3RNE - chains A and B of the 3 polymer chains in the assembly; structure by X-ray diffraction, 2.50 A resolution.

== Chain A ==
Name: Toluene o-xylene monooxygenase component
Source organism: Pseudomonas sp. OX1
Notes: EC 1.14.-.-
Reference sequence: Q6IV66 (Q6IV66_9PSED); numbering as in UniProt (aligned over 1-498)
Chain sequence (498 residues; each row starts with the number of its first residue):
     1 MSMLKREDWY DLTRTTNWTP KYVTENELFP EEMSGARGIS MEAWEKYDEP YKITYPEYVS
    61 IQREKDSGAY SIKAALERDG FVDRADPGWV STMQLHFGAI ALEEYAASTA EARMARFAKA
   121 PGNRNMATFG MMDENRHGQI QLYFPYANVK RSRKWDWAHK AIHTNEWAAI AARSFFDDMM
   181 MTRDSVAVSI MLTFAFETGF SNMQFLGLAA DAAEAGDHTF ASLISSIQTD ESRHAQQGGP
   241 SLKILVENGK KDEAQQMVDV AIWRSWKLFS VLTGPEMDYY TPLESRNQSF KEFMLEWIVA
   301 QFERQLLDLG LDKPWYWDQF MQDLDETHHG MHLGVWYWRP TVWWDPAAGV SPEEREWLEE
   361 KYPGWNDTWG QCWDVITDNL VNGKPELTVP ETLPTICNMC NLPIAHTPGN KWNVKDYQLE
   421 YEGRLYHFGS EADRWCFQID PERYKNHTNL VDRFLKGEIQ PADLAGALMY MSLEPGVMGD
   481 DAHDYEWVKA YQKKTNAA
Unresolved in the structure: 1, 493-498
Differences from the reference sequence: engineered mutation Ser-201 (Thr in Q6IV66), Glu-276 (Ile in Q6IV66), Lys-445 (Glu in Q6IV66)
Bound ions: Fe ion site 1: Glu-104, Glu-134, His-137 (together with hydroxide ion); Fe ion site 2: Glu-134, Glu-197, Glu-231, His-234 (together with hydroxide ion)
Residues lining bound ligands:
  - hydroxide ion (OH), molecule 1: Glu-104, Glu-134, Glu-197, Glu-231, His-234
  - hydroxide ion (OH), molecule 2: Glu-104, Glu-134, His-137, Glu-197, Glu-231, His-234

== Chain B ==
Name: Toluene o-xylene monooxygenase component
Source organism: Pseudomonas sp. OX1
Notes: EC 1.14.-.-
Reference sequence: Q6IV62 (Q6IV62_9PSED); residue numbers follow UniProt; this construct covers 1-330
Chain sequence (330 residues; numbered 1 to 330; the number before each row is that of its first residue):
     1 MSEQQPEALK PLKTWSHLAG NRRRPSEYEV VSTNLHYFTD NPERPWELDS NLPMQTWYKK
    61 YCFDSPLKHD DWNAFRDPDQ LVYRTYNLLQ DGQESYVQGL FDQLNDRGHD QMLTREWVET
   121 LARFYTPARY LFHALQMGSV YIHQIAPAST ITNCATYETA DHLRWLTHTA YRTRELANCY
   181 PDVGFGKRER DVWENDPAWQ GFRELIEKAL IAWDWGEAFT AINLVTKPAV EEALLQQLGS
   241 LAQSEGDTLL GLLAQAQKRD AERHRRWSSA LVKMALEKEG NREVLQKWVA KWEPLADKAI
   301 EAYCSALPDG ENAIVEAKSA SRYVRQMMGL
Unresolved in the structure: 1-7, 330

== Interface between chain A and chain B ==
Contacting residue pairs (190):
  Ser-2(A) with Phe-101(B); Asp-102(B), hydrogen bond (backbone-backbone); Asn-105(B), hydrogen bond (backbone-side chain); Asp-106(B), hydrogen bond (backbone-side chain)
  Met-3(A) with Gln-98(B); Asp-102(B); Tyr-171(B)
  Leu-4(A) with Tyr-171(B), hydrogen bond (backbone-side chain); Arg-174(B); Glu-175(B); Asn-178(B)
  Asp-8(A) with Arg-174(B), hydrogen bond (backbone-side chain)
  Trp-9(A) with Thr-167(B); Tyr-171(B); Arg-174(B)
  Leu-12(A) with Arg-129(B); Ala-170(B); Arg-174(B); Gly-186(B)
  Thr-13(A) with Leu-166(B); Ala-170(B)
  Thr-15(A) with Arg-129(B), hydrogen bond (backbone-side chain); Tyr-130(B), hydrogen bond (backbone-side chain)
  Thr-16(A) with Tyr-130(B); His-133(B)
  Asn-17(A) with Tyr-130(B); Arg-190(B), hydrogen bond (backbone-side chain)
  Trp-18(A) with Ala-134(B), hydrophobic; Arg-190(B); Trp-193(B); Glu-194(B); Arg-203(B); Glu-207(B), hydrogen bond
  Thr-19(A) with Arg-190(B), hydrogen bond; Glu-194(B), hydrogen bond (backbone-side chain); Arg-203(B), hydrogen bond (backbone-side chain)
  Pro-20(A) with Arg-203(B); Glu-207(B)
  Lys-21(A) with Arg-203(B); Glu-207(B), hydrogen bond (backbone-side chain)
  Tyr-22(A) with Gln-200(B), hydrogen bond; Arg-203(B); Glu-204(B); Glu-207(B), hydrogen bond (backbone-side chain); Lys-208(B)
  Val-23(A) with Glu-207(B); Lys-208(B); Ile-211(B), hydrophobic
  Glu-27(A) with Ile-211(B); Trp-213(B)
  Leu-28(A) with Leu-210(B), hydrophobic; Ile-211(B), hydrophobic
  Phe-29(A) with Met-137(B), hydrophobic
  Pro-30(A) with Trp-213(B), hydrophobic
  Glu-32(A) with Pro-53(B); Trp-57(B)
  Met-33(A) with Met-54(B), hydrophobic; Trp-57(B)
  Tyr-55(A) with Tyr-86(B), hydrogen bond; Gln-90(B), hydrogen bond; Glu-94(B); Ala-160(B); Asp-161(B); Arg-164(B)
  Pro-56(A) with Glu-94(B); Gln-98(B)
  Tyr-58(A) with Tyr-83(B), hydrogen bond
  Val-59(A) with Asn-87(B)
  Ser-60(A) with Asp-91(B)
  Gln-62(A) with Tyr-83(B), hydrogen bond
  Arg-63(A) with Leu-88(B); Asp-91(B), salt bridge
  Asp-66(A) with Tyr-83(B); Arg-84(B)
  Leu-102(A) with Leu-35(B)
  Glu-103(A) with Tyr-37(B), hydrogen bond
  Tyr-105(A) with Leu-35(B), hydrophobic; His-36(B); Ser-149(B), hydrogen bond (side chain-backbone); Thr-152(B); Asn-153(B), hydrogen bond
  Ala-106(A) with Tyr-37(B), hydrophobic
  Ser-108(A) with His-143(B), hydrogen bond
  Thr-109(A) with Tyr-58(B); His-143(B), hydrogen bond; Gln-144(B)
  Ala-112(A) with Val-140(B), hydrophobic; His-143(B); Gln-144(B)
  Arg-113(A) with Met-54(B); Tyr-58(B), hydrogen bond; Gln-144(B)
  Ala-115(A) with Val-140(B), hydrophobic
  Arg-116(A) with Met-137(B); Val-140(B); Gln-144(B); Leu-210(B), hydrogen bond (side chain-backbone); Trp-213(B)
  Phe-117(A) with Tyr-141(B), hydrophobic; Gln-144(B); Trp-213(B), hydrophobic
  Arg-124(A) with His-133(B), hydrogen bond
  Asn-125(A) with His-133(B); Gln-136(B), hydrogen bond; Leu-163(B)
  Thr-128(A) with Gln-136(B), hydrogen bond; Thr-159(B); Leu-163(B)
  Phe-129(A) with Leu-163(B), hydrophobic
  Met-131(A) with Val-140(B), hydrophobic; His-143(B); Thr-156(B); Thr-159(B)
  Met-132(A) with Tyr-83(B); Tyr-86(B), hydrophobic; Thr-156(B); Tyr-157(B), hydrophobic
  Asn-135(A) with Tyr-83(B); Asn-153(B); Tyr-157(B), hydrogen bond
  Arg-136(A) with Tyr-83(B)
  Gln-139(A) with Val-31(B); Val-82(B); Tyr-83(B); Asn-153(B); Tyr-157(B), hydrogen bond
  Leu-142(A) with Trp-15(B); Val-31(B); Leu-35(B), hydrophobic
  Tyr-143(A) with Glu-27(B); Val-31(B), hydrophobic
  Tyr-146(A) with Thr-14(B), hydrogen bond; Trp-15(B); Val-30(B)
  Val-149(A) with Pro-11(B); Leu-12(B), hydrogen bond (backbone-backbone); Lys-13(B); Trp-15(B), hydrophobic
  Lys-150(A) with Pro-11(B); Leu-12(B)
  Arg-151(A) with Pro-11(B)
  Ser-152(A) with Pro-11(B)
  Arg-153(A) with Leu-9(B); Lys-10(B), hydrogen bond (side chain-backbone); Leu-12(B)
  Trp-155(A) with Trp-15(B)
  Asp-156(A) with Trp-15(B); Ser-16(B), hydrogen bond (side chain-backbone)
  Ala-158(A) with Trp-15(B), hydrophobic
  His-159(A) with Trp-15(B); His-17(B), hydrogen bond; Thr-33(B), hydrogen bond (side chain-backbone); Asn-34(B); Leu-35(B)
  Ile-162(A) with Tyr-37(B), hydrophobic
  His-163(A) with Asn-34(B), hydrogen bond (side chain-backbone); His-36(B); Asp-40(B), salt bridge
  Ile-170(A) with Glu-47(B)
  Arg-173(A) with Tyr-37(B); Glu-47(B), salt bridge
  Ser-174(A) with Glu-47(B)
  Asp-177(A) with Tyr-37(B), hydrogen bond; Trp-46(B); Glu-47(B), hydrogen bond (side chain-backbone)
  Asp-178(A) with Leu-48(B)
  Met-181(A) with Trp-46(B), hydrophobic; Met-54(B)
  Thr-182(A) with Trp-46(B); Leu-48(B); Met-54(B)
  Arg-183(A) with Met-54(B)
  Glu-442(A) with Asp-49(B)
  Arg-443(A) with Leu-48(B); Asp-49(B), hydrogen bond (backbone-backbone); Leu-52(B)
  Tyr-444(A) with Leu-48(B), hydrophobic; Asp-49(B)
  Lys-445(A) with Asp-49(B)
  Asn-446(A) with Arg-44(B), hydrogen bond; Asp-49(B), hydrogen bond (backbone-side chain); Ser-50(B), hydrogen bond (side chain-backbone); Asn-51(B), hydrogen bond
  His-447(A) with Arg-44(B); Glu-47(B), salt bridge; Leu-48(B)
  Arg-453(A) with Glu-47(B), salt bridge
  Glu-474(A) with Leu-9(B)
  Pro-475(A) with Ala-8(B); Leu-9(B), hydrogen bond (backbone-backbone)
Interface residues without a listed pair, chain A (88 interface residues in all): Glu-45, Tyr-70, Asp-133, Pro-145, Phe-176, Gly-476, Val-477
Interface residues without a listed pair, chain B (87 interface residues in all): Pro-25, Ser-32, Thr-173

== In short ==
88 residues of chain A and 87 residues of chain B are in contact, with 46 hydrogen bonds and 5 salt bridges.
Among the polar pairs are Arg-63(A)/Asp-91(B), His-163(A)/Asp-40(B) and Arg-173(A)/Glu-47(B). Bound to chain
A: hydroxide ion.
Chain A is Toluene o-xylene monooxygenase component and chain B is Toluene o-xylene monooxygenase component,
both from Pseudomonas sp. OX1; the structure, Structure of the Toluene/o-Xylene Monooxygenase Hydroxylase
T201S/I276E Double Mutant, was determined by X-ray diffraction (same publication as 3RN9, 3RNA, 3RNB, 3RNC,
3RNF and 3RNG).
